1H0G - chains B and C of the 4 polymer chains in the assembly; structure by X-ray diffraction, 2.00 A resolution.

# Chain B
Protein: Chitinase B
Source organism: Serratia marcescens
Notes: EC 3.2.1.14
UniProt: P11797 (CHIB_SERMA); residue numbers follow UniProt; this construct covers 1-499
Sequence (499 residues; row label = number of the first residue in the row):
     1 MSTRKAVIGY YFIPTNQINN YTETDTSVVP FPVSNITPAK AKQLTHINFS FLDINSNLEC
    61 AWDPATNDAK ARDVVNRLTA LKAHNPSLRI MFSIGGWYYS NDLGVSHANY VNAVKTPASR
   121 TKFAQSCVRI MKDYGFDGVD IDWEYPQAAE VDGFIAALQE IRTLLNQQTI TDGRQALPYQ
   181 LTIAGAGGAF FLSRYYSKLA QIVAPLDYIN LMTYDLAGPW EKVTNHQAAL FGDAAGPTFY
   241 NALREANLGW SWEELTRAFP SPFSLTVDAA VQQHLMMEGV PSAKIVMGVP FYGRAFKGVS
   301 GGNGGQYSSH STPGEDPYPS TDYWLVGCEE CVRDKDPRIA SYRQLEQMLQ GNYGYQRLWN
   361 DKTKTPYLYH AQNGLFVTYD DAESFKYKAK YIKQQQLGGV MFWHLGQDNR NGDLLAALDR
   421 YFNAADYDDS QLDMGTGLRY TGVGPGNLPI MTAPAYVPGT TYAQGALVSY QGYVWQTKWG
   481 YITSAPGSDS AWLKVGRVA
Not modelled in the structure: 1-2
Differences from the reference sequence: conflict Ser119 (Ala in P11797), Thr171 (Ala in P11797), Val223 (Ile in P11797), Ser320 (Asn in P11797), Thr321 (Ala in P11797), Glu329 (Asp in P11797), Val498 (Leu in P11797)
Disulfides: Cys328-Cys331
UniProt features mapped onto this chain:
  - active site: Glu144 (Proton donor)
  - binding site (chitin): Asp68, Ala69, Gly95 to Tyr98, Tyr145, Met212 to Asp215, Trp403
What the authors report for this chain:
  - binding site for Argadin: Trp97, Asp142, Glu144, Tyr214, Asp215, Trp220, Arg294
  - catalytic residues: Glu144 (citing earlier work)
  - mutagenesis - W220A (Kd 530 nM): unchanged binding to allosamidin
  - mutagenesis - W220A (1.0 s-1): decreased catalytic activity
  - mutagenesis - W220A (Kd 5 uM): decreased binding to argadin
  - mutagenesis - W220A (12-fold): decreased binding to argifin

# Chain C
Protein: Argadin
Source organism: Serratia marcescens
Sequence (5 residues; numbered 1 to 5; the number before each row is that of its first residue):
     1 XPXHX
Modified residues: 0AR (N-[N-[(4S)-4-azanyl-5-hydroxy-5-oxo-pentyl]carbamimidoyl]ethanamide) at position 1, HSE (L-homoserine) at position 3, UN1 (2-aminohexanedioic acid) at position 5; Pro2 (D-proline; DPR)
Covalent attachments: covalent link 0AR_1-UN1_5

# Interface between chain B and chain C
Contacting residue pairs - 22 pairs, chain B then chain C:
  Tyr10(B) with His4(C)
  Trp97(B) with 0AR_1(C); His4(C); UN1_5(C)
  Asp142(B) with His4(C), salt bridge
  Glu144(B) with His4(C), salt bridge; UN1_5(C)
  Phe191(B) with UN1_5(C)
  Met212(B) with His4(C)
  Tyr214(B) with His4(C), hydrogen bond
  Asp215(B) with HSE_3(C); UN1_5(C)
  Trp220(B) with 0AR_1(C); UN1_5(C)
  Tyr292(B) with HSE_3(C)
  Arg294(B) with 0AR_1(C), hydrogen bond (side chain-backbone); HSE_3(C)
  Asp316(B) with Pro2(C)
  Ile339(B) with Pro2(C); HSE_3(C)
  Trp403(B) with HSE_3(C); His4(C)
Also at the interface, not in a pair above, chain B (17 interface residues in all): Phe51, Ala184, Asp336

# Summary
17 residues of chain B and 5 residues of chain C are in contact, with 2 hydrogen bonds and 2 salt bridges.
Among the polar pairs are Asp142(B)-His4(C), Glu144(B)-His4(C) and Tyr214(B)-His4(C). From UniProt:
active-site residue Glu144(B) and 12 chitin-binding residues on chain B. From the paper: the catalytic residue
Glu144(B); W220A of chain B reduces catalytic activity.
Here chain B is Chitinase B and chain C is Argadin, both from Serratia marcescens. Entry 1H0G (Complex of a
chitinase with the natural product cyclopentapeptide argadin from Clonostachys) was determined by X-ray
diffraction together with 1H0I from the same study.
